PDB entry 9DAF | X-ray diffraction, 2.35 A resolution | chains A and B of the 4 polymer chains in the assembly

Chain A (and B):
Protein: L-asparaginase 2
Organism: Escherichia coli
Notes: EC 3.5.1.1; chain B of this document is another copy of the same molecule, construct and numbering; everything in this record applies to it too
Reference sequence: P00805 (ASPG2_ECOLI); residues 1-326 here correspond to UniProt positions 23-348 (UniProt number = residue number + 22)
Sequence (326 residues; numbered 1 to 326; the number before each row is that of its first residue):
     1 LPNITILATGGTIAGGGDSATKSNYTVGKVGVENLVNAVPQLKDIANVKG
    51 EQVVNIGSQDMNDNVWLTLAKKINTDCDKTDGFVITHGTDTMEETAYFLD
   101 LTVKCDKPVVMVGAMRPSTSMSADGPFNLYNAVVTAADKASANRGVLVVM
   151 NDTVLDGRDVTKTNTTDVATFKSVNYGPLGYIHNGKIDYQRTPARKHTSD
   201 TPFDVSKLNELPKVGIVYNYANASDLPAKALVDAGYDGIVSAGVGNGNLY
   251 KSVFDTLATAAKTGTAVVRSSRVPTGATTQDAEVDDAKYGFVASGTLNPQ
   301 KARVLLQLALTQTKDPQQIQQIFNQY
Cystine bridges: C77-C105
Residues lining bound ligands: aspartic acid (ASP): G11, T12, Y25, V27, G57, S58, Q59, G88, T89, D90, A114, M115, K162
UniProt features mapped onto this chain:
  - active site: T12 (O-isoaspartyl threonine intermediate)
  - binding site (substrate): S58, Q59, T89, D90
What the authors report for this chain:
  - catalytic residues: T12, Y25, T89, D90, K162 (citing earlier work)
  - binding site for aspartic acid: S58, Q59, D90, N248, E283 (citing earlier work)
  - binding site for aspartic acid: V27
  - conformationally variable residues (order/disorder transition): Y25, V27

How chain A and chain B interact:
Residue-residue contacts (39):
  T21(A) - Q41(B)
  T21(A) - Y130(B)
  K22(A) - N184(B)
  S23(A) - H183(B)  hydrogen bond
  S23(A) - N184(B)  hydrogen bond (backbone-side chain)
  V39(A) - M121(B)  hydrophobic
  Q41(A) - A20(B)
  Q41(A) - T21(B)
  Q41(A) - M121(B)
  R116(A) - F127(B)
  R116(A) - D152(B)  salt bridge
  M121(A) - V39(B)  hydrophobic
  M121(A) - Q41(B)
  M121(A) - P126(B)
  M121(A) - F127(B)  hydrophobic
  S122(A) - A123(B)  hydrogen bond (side chain-backbone)
  S122(A) - D124(B)
  S122(A) - P126(B)
  S122(A) - F127(B)  hydrogen bond (side chain-backbone)
  A123(A) - S122(B)  hydrogen bond (backbone-side chain)
  D124(A) - S122(B)
  P126(A) - M121(B)
  P126(A) - S122(B)
  F127(A) - R116(B)
  F127(A) - M121(B)  hydrophobic
  F127(A) - S122(B)  hydrogen bond (backbone-side chain)
  Y130(A) - T21(B)
  Y130(A) - M121(B)  hydrophobic
  N151(A) - R116(B)
  N151(A) - D167(B)  hydrogen bond
  N151(A) - V168(B)
  D152(A) - R116(B)  salt bridge
  D167(A) - N151(B)
  V168(A) - N151(B)
  V168(A) - V168(B)  hydrophobic
  A169(A) - A169(B)  hydrophobic
  H183(A) - S23(B)  hydrogen bond
  N184(A) - K22(B)
  N184(A) - S23(B)  hydrogen bond (side chain-backbone)
Interface residues without a listed pair, chain A (22 interface residues in all): A20, T166
Interface residues without a listed pair, chain B (23 interface residues in all): G125, T166

Summary:
The interface between chain A and chain B involves 22 residues on one side and 23 on the other, with 9
hydrogen bonds and 2 salt bridges. Polar contacts include R116(A)-D152(B), S23(A)-H183(B) and S23(A)-N184(B).
From the paper: catalytic residues T12(A), Y25(A) and T89(A) among others; a binding site for aspartic acid at
S58(A), Q59(A) and D90(A) among others.
Both chains are L-asparaginase 2 (Escherichia coli). Entry 9DAF (L-asparaginase II (EcA2-K12)) was determined
by X-ray diffraction (same publication as 9DAH).
